Entry 4HNV (X-ray diffraction, 2.80 A resolution); this record covers chains C and D of the 4 polymer chains in the assembly.

[Chain C (and D)]
Protein: Pyruvate carboxylase
Organism: Staphylococcus aureus
Notes: EC 6.4.1.1; chain D of this document is another copy of the same molecule, construct and numbering; everything in this record applies to it too
Reference sequence: Q99UY8 (Q99UY8_STAAM); the construct lacks a stretch of the UniProt sequence and is renumbered around it, so the offset changes along the chain: 34-315 = UniProt 1-282; 317-357 = UniProt 283-323; 358-362 = UniProt 326-330; 363-513 = UniProt 332-482; 5 more segments
Amino-acid sequence (1173 residues; numbered 11 to 1182 plus 6 insertion-coded residues; 5 numbers in that range are skipped by the numbering (no residue carries them; nothing is unmodelled there); the number before each row is that of its first residue; a row labelled like 357A-357B holds insertion residues (357A, then the next letters in order)):
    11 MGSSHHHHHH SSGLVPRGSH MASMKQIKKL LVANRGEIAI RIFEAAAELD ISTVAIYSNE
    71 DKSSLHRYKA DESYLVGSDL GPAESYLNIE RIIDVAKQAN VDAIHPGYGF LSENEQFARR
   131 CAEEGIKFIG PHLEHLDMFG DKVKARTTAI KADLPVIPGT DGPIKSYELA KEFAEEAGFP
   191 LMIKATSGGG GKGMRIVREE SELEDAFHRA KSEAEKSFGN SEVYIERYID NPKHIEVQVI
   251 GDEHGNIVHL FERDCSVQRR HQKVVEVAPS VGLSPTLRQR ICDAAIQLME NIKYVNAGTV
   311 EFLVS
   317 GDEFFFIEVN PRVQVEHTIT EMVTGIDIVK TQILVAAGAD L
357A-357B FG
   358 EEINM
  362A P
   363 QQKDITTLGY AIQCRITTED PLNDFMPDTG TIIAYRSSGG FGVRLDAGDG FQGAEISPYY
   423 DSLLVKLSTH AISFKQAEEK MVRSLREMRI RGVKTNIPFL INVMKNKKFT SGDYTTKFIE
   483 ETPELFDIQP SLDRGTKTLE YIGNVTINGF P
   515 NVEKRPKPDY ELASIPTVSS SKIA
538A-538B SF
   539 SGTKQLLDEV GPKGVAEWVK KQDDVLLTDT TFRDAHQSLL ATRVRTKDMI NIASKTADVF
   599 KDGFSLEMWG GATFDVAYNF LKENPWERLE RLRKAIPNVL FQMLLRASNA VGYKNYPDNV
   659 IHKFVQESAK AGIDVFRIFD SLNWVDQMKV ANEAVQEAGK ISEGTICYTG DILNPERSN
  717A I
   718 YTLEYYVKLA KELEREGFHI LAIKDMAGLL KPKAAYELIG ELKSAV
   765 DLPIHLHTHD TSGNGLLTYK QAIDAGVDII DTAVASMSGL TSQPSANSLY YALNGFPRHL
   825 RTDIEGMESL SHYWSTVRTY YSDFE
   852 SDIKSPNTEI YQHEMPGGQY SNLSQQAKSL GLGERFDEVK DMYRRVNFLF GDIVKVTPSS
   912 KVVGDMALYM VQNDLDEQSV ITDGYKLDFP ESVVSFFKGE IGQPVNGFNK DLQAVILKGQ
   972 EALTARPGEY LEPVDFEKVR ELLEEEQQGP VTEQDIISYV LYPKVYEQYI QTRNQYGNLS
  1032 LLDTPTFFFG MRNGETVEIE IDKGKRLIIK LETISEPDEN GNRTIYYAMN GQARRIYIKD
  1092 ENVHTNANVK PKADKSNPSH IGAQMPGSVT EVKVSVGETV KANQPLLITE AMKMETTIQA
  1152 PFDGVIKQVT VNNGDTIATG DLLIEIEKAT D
Not modelled in the structure: 11-35, 1094-1139, 1148-1182 (chain D: 11-35, 169-238, 1094-1100, 1179-1182)
Sequence notes: expression tag (11-33); engineered mutation Glu54 (Arg21 in Q99UY8)
Bound ions: Mn2+: Asp572, Lys741, His771, His773
Ligand contacts:
  - ATP (adenosine-5'-triphosphate): Lys152, Ile167, Met192, Lys194, Gly198, Gly199, Gly200, Gly201, Met204, Glu236, Arg237, Tyr238, Ile239, Pro242, His244, Gln268, His271, Lys273, Glu311, Leu313, Ile323, Glu324, Asn326, Thr478
  - BTI (5-(hexahydro-2-oxo-1H-thieno[3,4-d]imidazol-6-yl)pentanal): Gln575, Ala610, Asp613, Val614, Phe618, Arg644, Tyr651, Gly869, Gln870, Asn873, Thr908, Ser911, Lys912
What the authors report for this chain:
  - mutagenesis - R54E: abolished catalytic activity
  - self-association interface (contacts with another copy of this molecule); pairs are residue here / residue on that copy: Glu58-Lys442
  - contacts within the chain: Glu54-Arg406

[How chain C and chain D interact]
Contacting residue pairs (40; chain C residue first):
  Asp613(C) - Lys1144(D)  salt bridge
  Asn617(C) - Lys1144(D)
  Phe618(C) - Met1143(D)  hydrophobic
  Phe618(C) - Lys1144(D)
  Gln877(C) - Lys1144(D)  hydrogen bond (side chain-backbone)
  Gln877(C) - Met1145(D)
  Leu881(C) - Pro1117(D)
  Leu881(C) - Ala1142(D)  hydrophobic
  Lys912(C) - Lys1144(D)  hydrogen bond (side chain-backbone)
  Asp916(C) - Met1145(D)
  Leu919(C) - Met1145(D)  hydrophobic
  Tyr920(C) - Gln1115(D)
  Gln923(C) - Pro1117(D)
  Gln923(C) - Thr1170(D)  hydrogen bond
  Asn924(C) - Gln1115(D)
  Lys937(C) - Gln1115(D)
  Lys937(C) - Pro1152(D)
  Leu938(C) - Gln1115(D)  hydrogen bond (backbone-side chain)
  Asp939(C) - Gln1115(D)
  Asp939(C) - Thr1147(D)
  Asp939(C) - Thr1148(D)
  Asp939(C) - Ile1149(D)
  Asp939(C) - Gln1150(D)  hydrogen bond (side chain-backbone)
  Phe940(C) - Thr1147(D)
  Pro941(C) - Glu1146(D)
  Pro941(C) - Thr1147(D)
  Glu942(C) - Glu1146(D)  hydrogen bond (backbone-backbone)
  Lys969(C) - Asn1134(D)  hydrogen bond (backbone-side chain)
  Lys1015(C) - Glu1141(D)
  Met1143(C) - Phe512(D)
  Met1143(C) - Pro513(D)
  Met1143(C) - Asn515(D)  hydrogen bond (backbone-backbone)
  Met1143(C) - Val516(D)
  Met1143(C) - Glu517(D)
  Lys1144(C) - Asn510(D)  hydrogen bond (side chain-backbone)
  Lys1144(C) - Gly511(D)  hydrogen bond (side chain-backbone)
  Lys1144(C) - Pro513(D)
  Met1145(C) - Pro513(D)  hydrophobic
  Met1145(C) - Asn515(D)
  Met1145(C) - Phe618(D)  hydrophobic
Interface residues without a listed pair, chain C (26 interface residues in all): Tyr651, Gln876, Ser880, Gly970
Interface residues without a listed pair, chain D (24 interface residues in all): Ile1112

[Summary]
26 residues of chain C face 24 of chain D across their interface; the contacts include 10 hydrogen bonds and 1
salt bridge. Polar pairs include Asp613(C)-Lys1144(D), Gln877(C)-Lys1144(D) and Lys912(C)-Lys1144(D). Bound to
chain C: ATP and compound BTI. From the paper: R54E of chain C abolishes catalytic activity; a
self-association interface involving Glu58(C).
Chain C and chain D are both Pyruvate carboxylase (Staphylococcus aureus); the structure, Crystal structure of
R54E mutant of S. aureus Pyruvate carboxylase, was determined by X-ray diffraction, deposited together with
4HNT and 4HNU.
